Entry 7UWD (electron microscopy, 4.10 A resolution (low resolution: residue-level contacts below are approximate; hydrogen-bond / salt-bridge calls are withheld)); this record covers chains B and C of the 31 polymer chains in the assembly.

# Chain B
Protein: Vacuolar proton pump subunit B
Organism: Citrus limon
Reference sequence: A0A067FXK2 (A0A067FXK2_CITSI); numbering as in UniProt (aligned over 1-488)
Chain sequence (488 residues; each row starts with the number of its first residue):
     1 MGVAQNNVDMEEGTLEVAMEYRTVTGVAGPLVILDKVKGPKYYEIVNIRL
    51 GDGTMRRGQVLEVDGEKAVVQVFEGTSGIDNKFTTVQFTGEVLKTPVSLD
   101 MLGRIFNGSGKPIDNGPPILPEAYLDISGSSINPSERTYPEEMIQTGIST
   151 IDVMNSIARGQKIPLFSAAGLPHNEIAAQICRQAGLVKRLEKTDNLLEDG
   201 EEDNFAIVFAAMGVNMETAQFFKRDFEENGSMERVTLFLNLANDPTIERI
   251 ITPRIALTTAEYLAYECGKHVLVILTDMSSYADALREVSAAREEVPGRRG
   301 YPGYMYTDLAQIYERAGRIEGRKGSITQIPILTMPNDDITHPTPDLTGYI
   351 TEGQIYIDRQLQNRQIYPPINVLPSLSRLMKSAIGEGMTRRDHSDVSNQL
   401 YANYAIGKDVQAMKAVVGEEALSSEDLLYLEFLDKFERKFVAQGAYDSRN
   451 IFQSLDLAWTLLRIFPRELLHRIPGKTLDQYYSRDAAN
Unresolved in the structure: 1-14, 193-202, 485-488

# Chain C
Protein: V-type proton ATPase catalytic subunit A
Organism: Citrus limon
Notes: EC 7.1.2.2
Reference sequence: Q9SM09 (VATA_CITUN); residue numbers follow UniProt; this construct covers 1-623
Chain sequence (623 residues; numbered 1 to 623; the number before each row is that of its first residue):
     1 MPSVYGARLTTFEDEEKESEYGYVRKVSGPVVIADGMNGAAMYELVRVGH
    51 DNLIGEIIRLEGDSATIQVYEETAGLMVNDPVLRTHKPLSVELGPGILGN
   101 IFDGIQRPLKTIAIRSGDVYIPRGVSVPALDKDTLWEFQPKKIGEGDLLT
   151 GGDLYATVFENSLMQHHVALPPDAMGKVTYVAPAGQYSLKDTVLELEFQG
   201 VKKSFTMLQAWPVRTPRPVSSKLAADTPLLTGQRVLDALFPSVLGGTCAI
   251 PGAFGCGKTVISQALSKYSNSDTVVYVGCGERGNEMAEVLMDFPQLTMTL
   301 PDGREESVMKRTTLVANTSNMPVAAREASIYTGITIAEYFRDMGYNVSMM
   351 ADSTSRWAEALREISGRLAEMPADSGYPAYLAARLASFYERAGKVKCLGG
   401 PERTGSVTIVGAVSPPGGDFSDPVTSATLSIVQVFWGLDKKLAQRKHFPS
   451 VNWLISYSKYSTALESFYEQFDPDFINIRTKAREVLQREDDLNEIVQLVG
   501 KDALAEGDKITLETAKLLREDYLAQNAFTPYDKFCPFYKSVWMMRNIIHF
   551 YNLANQAVEKGAGMDGQKITYTLIKHRLGDLFYRLVSQKFEDPAEGEPAL
   601 VAKFKKLHEDLTAGFRALEDETR
Unresolved in the structure: 1-20
Swiss-Prot annotation at these positions:
  - binding site (ATP): Gly-252 to Thr-259

# How chain B and chain C interact
Contacting residue pairs (32):
  Gly-26(B) / Leu-60(C)
  Val-27(B) / Met-42(C)
  Val-27(B) / Arg-59(C)
  Val-27(B) / Leu-60(C)
  Thr-76(B) / Met-42(C)
  Ser-77(B) / Tyr-43(C)
  Gly-78(B) / Ala-41(C)
  Gly-78(B) / Met-42(C)
  Ile-79(B) / Ala-41(C)
  Ile-79(B) / Met-42(C)
  Asp-80(B) / Ala-41(C)
  Ala-169(B) / Leu-429(C)
  Gly-170(B) / Tyr-457(C)
  Glu-217(B) / Gln-433(C)
  Thr-218(B) / Gln-433(C)
  Ala-242(B) / Ala-386(C)
  Asn-243(B) / Glu-390(C)
  Glu-287(B) / Ala-379(C)
  Ala-290(B) / Met-371(C)
  Ala-290(B) / Ala-379(C)
  Gly-300(B) / Asp-374(C)
  Asn-363(B) / Leu-454(C)
  Asn-363(B) / Arg-483(C)
  Asn-363(B) / Gln-487(C)
  Gln-365(B) / Thr-480(C)
  Gln-365(B) / Arg-483(C)
  Ala-415(B) / Ile-495(C)
  Ala-415(B) / Ala-503(C)
  Val-416(B) / Ile-495(C)
  Val-416(B) / Val-499(C)
  Val-416(B) / Ala-503(C)
  Gly-418(B) / Ala-503(C)
Other interface residues (no listed pair), chain B (35 interface residues in all): Thr-25, Ala-28, Gly-29, Asn-81, Lys-82, Asn-215, Thr-246, Arg-286, Glu-293, Pro-296, Arg-299, Gln-360, Arg-364, Val-417
Other interface residues (no listed pair), chain C (29 interface residues in all): Asn-38, Gly-39, Ala-40, Glu-61, Pro-372, Ala-383, Ile-431, Tyr-460, Glu-484

# Overview
The interface between chain B and chain C involves 35 residues on one side and 29 on the other. UniProt lists
8 ATP-binding residues on chain C.
Here chain B is Vacuolar proton pump subunit B and chain C is V-type proton ATPase catalytic subunit A, both
from Citrus limon. Entry 7UWD (Citrus V-ATPase State 2, H in contact with subunits AB) was determined by
electron microscopy together with 7UW9, 7UWA, 7UWB and 7UWC from the same study.
